PDB entry 8P6X | electron microscopy, 1.90 A resolution | chains I and J of the 3 polymer chains in the assembly

Chain I:
Name: Cyclin-H
From: Homo sapiens
Reference sequence: P51946 (CCNH_HUMAN); residues 1-323 here = UniProt positions 1-323
Chain sequence (324 residues; row label = number of the first residue in the row; numbering starts at 0):
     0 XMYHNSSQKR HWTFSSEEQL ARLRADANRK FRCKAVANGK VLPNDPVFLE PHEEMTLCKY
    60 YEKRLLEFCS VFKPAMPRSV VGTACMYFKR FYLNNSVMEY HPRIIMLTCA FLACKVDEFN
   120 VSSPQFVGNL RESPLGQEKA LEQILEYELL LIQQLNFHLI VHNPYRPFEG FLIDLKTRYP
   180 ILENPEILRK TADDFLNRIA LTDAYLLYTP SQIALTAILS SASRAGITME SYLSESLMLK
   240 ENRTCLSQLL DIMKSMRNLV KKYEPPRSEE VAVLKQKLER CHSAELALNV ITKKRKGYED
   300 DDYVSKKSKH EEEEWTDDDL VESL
Unresolved in the structure: 39-43, 285-323
Modified residues: ACE (acetyl group) at position 0
Sequence notes: acetylation (0)
Curated features (UniProtKB/Swiss-Prot):
  - modified residue: Ser5 (Phosphoserine), Ser132 (Phosphoserine), Ser304 (Phosphoserine), Thr315 (Phosphothreonine), Ser322 (Phosphoserine)

Chain J:
Name: Cyclin-dependent kinase 7
From: Homo sapiens
Notes: EC 2.7.11.22, 2.7.11.23
Reference sequence: P50613 (CDK7_HUMAN); residue numbers follow UniProt; this construct covers 1-346
Chain sequence (349 residues; numbered -2 to 346; the number before each row is that of its first residue; numbers below 1 keep their minus sign (Ser-2 is residue -2)):
    -2 SNAMALDVKS RAKRYEKLDF LGEGQFATVY KARDKNTNQI VAIKKIKLGH RSEAKDGINR
    58 TALREIKLLQ ELSHPNIIGL LDAFGHKSNI SLVFDFMETD LEVIIKDNSL VLTPSHIKAY
   118 MLMTLQGLEY LHQHWILHRD LKPNNLLLDE NGVLKLADFG LAKSFGSPNR AYTHQVVTRW
   178 YRAPELLFGA RMYGVGVDMW AVGCILAELL LRVPFLPGDS DLDQLTRIFE TLGTPTEEQW
   238 PDMCSLPDYV TFKSFPGIPL HHIFSAAGDD LLDLIQGLFL FNPCARITAT QALKMKYFSN
   298 RPGPTPGCQL PRPNCPVETL KEQSNPALAI KRKRTEALEQ GGLPKKLIF
Unresolved in the structure: -2 to 9, 31-36, 44-51, 311-346
Sequence notes: expression tag (-2 to 0)
Small-molecule neighbours: BS-194 (NS9; (2S,3S)-3-{[7-(benzylamino)-3-(1-methylethyl)pyrazolo[1,5-a]pyrimidin-5-yl]amino}butane-1,2,4-triol): Leu18, Gly19, Glu20, Val26, Ala39, Lys41, Ile75, Phe91, Asp92, Phe93, Met94, Glu95, Thr96, Asp97, Asn141, Asn142, Leu144, Ala154, Asp155
Curated features (UniProtKB/Swiss-Prot):
  - active site: Asp137 (Proton acceptor)
  - binding site (ATP): Leu18 to Val26, Lys41
  - modified residue: Ala2 (N-acetylalanine), Ser7 (Phosphoserine), Ser164 (Phosphoserine), Thr170 (Phosphothreonine), Ser321 (Phosphoserine)
What the authors report for this chain:
  - binding site for BS-194: Met94, Asp155

Chain I / chain J interface:
Pairs across the interface - 36 pairs, chain I then chain J:
  ACE_0(I) with His131(J)
  Asn4(I) with His131(J), hydrogen bond
  Ser5(I) with Glu68(J)
  Ser6(I) with Glu68(J), hydrogen bond
  Phe110(I) with Asp53(J)
  Leu111(I) with Leu60(J), hydrophobic
  Lys114(I) with Asp53(J), hydrogen bond (side chain-backbone); Gly54(J); Ile55(J), hydrogen bond (side chain-backbone); Leu60(J); Lys64(J)
  Val115(I) with Lys64(J), hydrogen bond (backbone-side chain)
  Glu117(I) with Arg61(J), salt bridge; Lys64(J), salt bridge; Lys160(J); Arg167(J)
  Val120(I) with Arg57(J), hydrogen bond (backbone-side chain)
  Ser122(I) with Lys52(J), hydrogen bond (side chain-backbone); Asp53(J)
  Leu144(I) with Lys52(J); Gly54(J)
  Glu147(I) with Gly54(J); Ile55(J), hydrogen bond (side chain-backbone)
  Leu148(I) with Gly82(J); His83(J); Lys84(J)
  Ile151(I) with Ile55(J), hydrophobic; Leu60(J), hydrophobic
  Asn155(I) with Gln67(J)
  Phe156(I) with Ile63(J); Gln67(J), hydrogen bond (backbone-side chain); Ala80(J)
  His157(I) with Gln67(J)
  Leu158(I) with Lys64(J)
  Ile159(I) with Lys64(J); Glu68(J)
Interface residues without a listed pair, chain I (25 interface residues in all): Met1, Asn119, Glu137, Leu140, His161
Interface residues without a listed pair, chain J (22 interface residues in all): Ser85, Tyr127, Gln130, Trp132

In short:
Chain I and chain J form an interface of 25 and 22 residues respectively, with 9 hydrogen bonds and 2 salt
bridges. Among the polar pairs are Glu117(I)-Arg61(J), Glu117(I)-Lys64(J) and Asn4(I)-His131(J). Chain J binds
BS-194. From the paper: a binding site for BS-194 at Met94(J) and Asp155(J).
Chain I is Cyclin-H and chain J is Cyclin-dependent kinase 7, both from Homo sapiens; the structure, Cryo-EM
structure of CAK in complex with inhibitor BS-194, was determined by electron microscopy, deposited together
with 8ORM, 8P6V, 8P6W, 8P6Y, 8P6Z, 8P70 and 11 further entries.
